PDB entry 7VLA | electron microscopy, 2.70 A resolution | chains B and G of the 6 polymer chains in the assembly

Chain B:
Protein: Guanine nucleotide-binding protein G(I)/G(S)/G(T) subunit beta-1
Source organism: Homo sapiens
UniProtKB: P62873 (GBB1_HUMAN); residue numbers follow UniProt; this construct covers 2-340
Chain sequence (345 residues; row label = number of the first residue in the row; numbers below 1 keep their minus sign (Gly-4 is residue -4)):
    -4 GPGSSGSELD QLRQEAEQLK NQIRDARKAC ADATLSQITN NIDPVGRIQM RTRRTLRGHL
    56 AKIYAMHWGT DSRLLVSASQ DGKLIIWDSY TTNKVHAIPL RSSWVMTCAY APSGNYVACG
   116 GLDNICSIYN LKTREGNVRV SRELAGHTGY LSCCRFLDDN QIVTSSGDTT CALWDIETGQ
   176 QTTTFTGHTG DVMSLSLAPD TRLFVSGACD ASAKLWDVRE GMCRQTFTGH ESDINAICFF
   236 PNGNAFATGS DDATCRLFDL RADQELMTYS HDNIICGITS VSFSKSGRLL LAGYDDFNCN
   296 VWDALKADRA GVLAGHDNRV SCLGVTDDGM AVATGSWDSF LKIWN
Not modelled in the structure: -4 to 1
Differences from the reference sequence: expression tag (-4 to 1)

Chain G:
Protein: Guanine nucleotide-binding protein G(I)/G(S)/G(O) subunit gamma-2
Source organism: Homo sapiens
UniProtKB: P59768 (GBG2_HUMAN); residues 1-71 here = UniProt positions 1-71
Chain sequence (71 residues; each row starts with the number of its first residue):
     1 MASNNTASIA QARKLVEQLK MEANIDRIKV SKAAADLMAY CEAHAKEDPL LTPVPASENP
    61 FREKKFFCAI L
Not modelled in the structure: 1-4, 63-71

How chain B and chain G interact:
Residue-residue contacts (75):
  Leu4(B) with Ser8(G)
  Leu7(B) with Ile9(G); Ala12(G), hydrophobic; Arg13(G); Val16(G)
  Glu10(B) with Val16(G)
  Ala11(B) with Leu15(G), hydrophobic
  Leu14(B) with Val16(G); Leu19(G), hydrophobic; Lys20(G)
  Lys15(B) with Leu19(G)
  Gln17(B) with Ala23(G)
  Ile18(B) with Leu19(G), hydrophobic; Ala23(G), hydrophobic; Arg27(G)
  Ala21(B) with Arg27(G)
  Arg22(B) with Glu22(G), salt bridge
  Cys25(B) with Arg27(G); Ile28(G); Lys29(G); Val30(G), hydrogen bond (backbone-backbone)
  Asp27(B) with Lys29(G); Val30(G); Ser31(G), hydrogen bond
  Ala28(B) with Val30(G)
  Leu30(B) with Ala34(G), hydrophobic
  Ile33(B) with Ser31(G); Ala34(G), hydrophobic
  Ile37(B) with Met38(G), hydrophobic
  Val40(B) with Leu51(G), hydrophobic
  Met45(B) with Leu50(G), hydrophobic
  Arg48(B) with Asn59(G); Phe61(G)
  Arg49(B) with Pro60(G); Phe61(G), hydrogen bond (side chain-backbone)
  Ser84(B) with Phe61(G)
  Tyr85(B) with Pro60(G); Phe61(G), hydrophobic
  Cys218(B) with Gln18(G)
  Thr221(B) with Glu22(G), hydrogen bond (backbone-side chain)
  Phe235(B) with Tyr40(G), hydrophobic; Cys41(G), hydrophobic
  Pro236(B) with Tyr40(G)
  Asn237(B) with Tyr40(G)
  Ala240(B) with Leu37(G), hydrophobic
  Asp254(B) with Ala33(G); Leu37(G)
  Arg256(B) with Arg27(G); Ile28(G); Asp36(G), salt bridge
  Ala257(B) with Ile28(G); Val30(G), hydrophobic
  Asp258(B) with Arg27(G), salt bridge
  Gln259(B) with Val30(G)
  Leu261(B) with Val30(G), hydrophobic
  Ser279(B) with Asp48(G), hydrogen bond
  Lys280(B) with Glu47(G); Asp48(G)
  Ser281(B) with Tyr40(G); Cys41(G); His44(G); Asp48(G), hydrogen bond
  Arg283(B) with Leu51(G)
  Leu284(B) with Leu50(G); Leu51(G), hydrophobic
  Asp323(B) with Pro49(G)
  Gly324(B) with Pro49(G); Leu50(G)
  Met325(B) with Pro49(G), hydrophobic; Leu50(G)
  Ala326(B) with Phe61(G), hydrophobic
  Val327(B) with Leu50(G), hydrophobic
  Ile338(B) with Phe61(G), hydrophobic
  Asn340(B) with Asn59(G); Phe61(G)
Also at the interface, not in a pair above, chain B (57 interface residues in all): Ala24, Ala26, Thr29, Thr34, Ile43, Trp63, Ser67, Leu252, Gly282, Leu300, Val320
Also at the interface, not in a pair above, chain G (35 interface residues in all): Asp26, Val54, Arg62

Summary:
57 residues of chain B and 35 residues of chain G are in contact, with 6 hydrogen bonds and 3 salt bridges.
Polar contacts include Arg22(B)-Glu22(G), Arg256(B)-Asp36(G) and Asp258(B)-Arg27(G).
Here chain B is Guanine nucleotide-binding protein G(I)/G(S)/G(T) subunit beta-1 and chain G is Guanine
nucleotide-binding protein G(I)/G(S)/G(O) subunit gamma-2, both from Homo sapiens. Entry 7VLA (Cryo-EM
structure of the CCL15(27-92) bound CCR1-Gi complex) was determined by electron microscopy together with 7VL8
and 7VL9 from the same study.
